Entry 7EN3 (X-ray diffraction, 2.64 A resolution); this record covers chains A and E of the 6 polymer chains in the assembly.

[Chain A]
Name: Tubulin alpha-1B chain
Source organism: Sus scrofa
UniProt: Q2XVP4 (TBA1B_PIG); residues 1-451 here = UniProt positions 1-451
Amino-acid sequence (451 residues; numbered 1 to 451; the number before each row is that of its first residue):
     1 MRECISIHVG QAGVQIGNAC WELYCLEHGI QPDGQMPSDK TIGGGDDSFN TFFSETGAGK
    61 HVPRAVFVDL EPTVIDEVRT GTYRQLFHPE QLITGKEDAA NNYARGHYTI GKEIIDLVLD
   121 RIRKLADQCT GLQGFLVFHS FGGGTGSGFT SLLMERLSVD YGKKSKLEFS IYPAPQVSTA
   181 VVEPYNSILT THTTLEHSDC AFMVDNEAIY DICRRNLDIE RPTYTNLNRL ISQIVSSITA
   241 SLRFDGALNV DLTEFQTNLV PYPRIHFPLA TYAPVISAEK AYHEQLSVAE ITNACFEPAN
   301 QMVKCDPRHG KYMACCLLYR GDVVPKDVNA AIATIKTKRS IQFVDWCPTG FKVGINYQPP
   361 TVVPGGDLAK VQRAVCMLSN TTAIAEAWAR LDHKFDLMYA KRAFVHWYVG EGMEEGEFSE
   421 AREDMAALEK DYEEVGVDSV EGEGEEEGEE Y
Disordered / not traced: 438-451
UniProt features mapped onto this chain:
  - motif: Met1 to Cys4 (MREC motif)
  - active site: Glu254
  - binding site (GTP): Gly10, Gln11, Ala12, Gln15, Glu71, Ala99, Ser140, Gly143, Gly144, Thr145, Gly146, Thr179, Glu183, Asn206, Tyr224, Asn228, Leu252
  - binding site (Mg(2+)): Glu71
  - site: Tyr451 (Involved in polymerization)
  - modified residue: Lys40 (N6,N6,N6-trimethyllysine), Ser48 (Phosphoserine), Ser232 (Phosphoserine), Tyr282 (3'-nitrotyrosine), Arg339 (Omega-N-methylarginine), Ser439 (Phosphoserine), Glu443 (5-glutamyl polyglutamate), Glu445 (5-glutamyl polyglutamate), Tyr451 (3'-nitrotyrosine)
  - cross-link (Glycyl lysine isopeptide (Lys-Gly)): Lys326 (interchain with G-Cter in ubiquitin), Lys370 (interchain with G-Cter in ubiquitin)
Metal / ion sites: Ca2+: Asp39, Thr41, Gly44, Glu55
Small-molecule neighbours: GTP (guanosine-5'-triphosphate): Gly10, Gln11, Ala12, Gln15, Ile16, Asp69, Asp98, Ala99, Ala100, Asn101, Ser140, Gly142, Gly143, Gly144, Thr145, Gly146, Ile171, Pro173, Val177, Ser178, Thr179, Glu183, Asn206, Tyr224, Leu227, Asn228, Ile231

[Chain E]
Name: Stathmin-4
Source organism: Rattus norvegicus
UniProt: P63043 (STMN4_RAT); residues 6-141 here correspond to UniProt positions 50-185 (UniProt number = residue number + 44)
Amino-acid sequence (136 residues; row label = number of the first residue in the row):
     6 MEVIELNKCT SGQSFEVILK PPSFDGVPEF NASLPRRRDP SLEEIQKKLE AAEERRKYQE
    66 AELLKHLAEK REHEREVIQK AIEENNNFIK MAKEKLAQKM ESNKENREAH LAAMLERLQE
   126 KDKHAEEVRK NKELKE
Disordered / not traced: 29-43
UniProt features mapped onto this chain:
  - modified residue: Ser46 (Phosphoserine)

[Chain A / chain E interface]
Contacting residue pairs (61; chain A residue first):
  His107(A) - Lys53(E)  hydrogen bond
  Tyr108(A) - Lys53(E)
  Tyr108(A) - Leu54(E)  hydrophobic
  Tyr108(A) - Ala57(E)  hydrophobic
  Thr109(A) - Arg61(E)  hydrogen bond
  Lys112(A) - Leu54(E)
  Lys112(A) - Glu58(E)  salt bridge
  Glu113(A) - Glu58(E)
  Leu152(A) - Ile50(E)  hydrophobic
  Glu155(A) - Pro45(E)
  Glu155(A) - Ile50(E)
  Glu155(A) - Lys53(E)  salt bridge
  Arg156(A) - Leu47(E)
  Arg156(A) - Ile50(E)
  Ser158(A) - Asp44(E)
  Val159(A) - Pro45(E)
  His197(A) - Pro45(E)
  Asp245(A) - Cys14(E)  hydrogen bond
  Asp245(A) - Ser16(E)
  Ala247(A) - Asn12(E)
  Ala247(A) - Ser19(E)
  Leu248(A) - Ser19(E)
  Pro325(A) - Gln18(E)
  Pro325(A) - Phe20(E)  hydrophobic
  Asn329(A) - Val8(E)
  Asn329(A) - Phe20(E)
  Asn329(A) - Val22(E)
  Ile332(A) - Val22(E)  hydrophobic
  Asp345(A) - Pro27(E)
  Asp345(A) - Ser28(E)  hydrogen bond (backbone-backbone)
  Cys347(A) - Pro27(E)
  Pro348(A) - Lys25(E)
  Pro348(A) - Pro27(E)
  Thr349(A) - Ile23(E)
  Thr349(A) - Leu24(E)  hydrogen bond (backbone-backbone)
  Thr349(A) - Lys25(E)  hydrogen bond (backbone-backbone)
  Gly350(A) - Val22(E)
  Phe351(A) - Glu21(E)
  Phe351(A) - Val22(E)  hydrogen bond (backbone-backbone)
  Phe351(A) - Leu24(E)  hydrophobic
  Lys352(A) - Phe20(E)
  Lys352(A) - Glu21(E)
  Val353(A) - Ser19(E)
  Val353(A) - Phe20(E)  hydrogen bond (backbone-backbone)
  Gly354(A) - Gln18(E)
  Gly354(A) - Ser19(E)
  Ile355(A) - Gly17(E)
  Ile355(A) - Gln18(E)  hydrogen bond (backbone-backbone)
  Asn356(A) - Ser16(E)
  Tyr357(A) - Cys14(E)
  Tyr357(A) - Thr15(E)
  Tyr357(A) - Ser16(E)  hydrogen bond (backbone-backbone)
  Tyr357(A) - Gly17(E)
  Tyr357(A) - Gln18(E)  hydrogen bond
  Val409(A) - Gln64(E)  hydrogen bond (backbone-side chain)
  Gly410(A) - Arg61(E)
  Gly410(A) - Gln64(E)  hydrogen bond (backbone-side chain)
  Glu411(A) - Arg61(E)  hydrogen bond (backbone-side chain)
  Gly412(A) - Ala57(E)
  Gly412(A) - Arg60(E)  hydrogen bond (backbone-side chain)
  Glu414(A) - Arg60(E)  salt bridge
Interface residues without a listed pair, chain A (39 interface residues in all): Glu196, Gly246, Val328, Lys336, Trp346
Interface residues without a listed pair, chain E (30 interface residues in all): Pro26, Ser46, Glu55

[Overview]
Chain A and chain E form an interface of 39 and 30 residues respectively, with 15 hydrogen bonds and 3 salt
bridges. Among the polar pairs are Lys112(A)-Glu58(E), Glu155(A)-Lys53(E) and Glu414(A)-Arg60(E). Bound to
chain A: GTP.
Here chain A is Tubulin alpha-1B chain (Sus scrofa) and chain E is Stathmin-4 (Rattus norvegicus). Entry 7EN3
(Crystal structure of tubulin in complex with Tubulysin analogue TGL) was determined by X-ray diffraction.
